PDB entry 9Q94 | electron microscopy, 5.80 A resolution (low resolution: residue-level contacts below are approximate; hydrogen-bond / salt-bridge calls are withheld) | chains N and M of the 14 polymer chains in the assembly

# Chain N
Molecule: 34-nt DNA strand
Sequence (34 nucleotides; each row starts with the number of its first residue; numbers below 1 keep their minus sign (DA-34 is residue -34)):
   -34 AGACGGCTGG CACGACTTTT GCAATCGCAG CCCT

# Chain M
Name: RNA polymerase sigma-54 factor
From: Klebsiella pneumoniae
Reference sequence: A0A0N9UTC1 (A0A0N9UTC1_KLEPN); numbering as in UniProt (aligned over 1-477)
Sequence (477 residues; each row starts with the number of its first residue):
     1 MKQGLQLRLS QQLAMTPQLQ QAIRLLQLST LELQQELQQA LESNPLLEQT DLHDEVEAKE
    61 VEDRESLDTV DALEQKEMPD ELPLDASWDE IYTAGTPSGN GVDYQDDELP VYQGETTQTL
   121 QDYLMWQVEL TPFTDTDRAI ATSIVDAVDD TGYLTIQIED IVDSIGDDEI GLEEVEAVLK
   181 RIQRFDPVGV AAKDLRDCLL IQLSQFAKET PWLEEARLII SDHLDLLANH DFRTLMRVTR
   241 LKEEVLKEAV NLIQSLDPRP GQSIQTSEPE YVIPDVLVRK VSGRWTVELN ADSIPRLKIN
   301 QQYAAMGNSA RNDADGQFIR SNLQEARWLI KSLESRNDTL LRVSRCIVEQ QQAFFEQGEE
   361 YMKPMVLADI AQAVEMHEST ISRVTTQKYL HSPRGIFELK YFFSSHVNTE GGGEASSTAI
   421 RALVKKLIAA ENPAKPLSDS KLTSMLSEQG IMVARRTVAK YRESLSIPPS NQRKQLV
Unresolved in the structure: 49-108

# Interface between chain N and chain M
Residue-residue contacts (14):
  DG-29(N) - Ser440(M)
  DC-28(N) - Ser438(M)
  DC-28(N) - Asp439(M)
  DC-28(N) - Ser440(M)
  DT-27(N) - Pro469(M)
  DT-27(N) - Ser470(M)
  DT-18(N) - Val366(M)
  DT-18(N) - Leu367(M)
  DT-18(N) - Ala368(M)
  DT-17(N) - Ser382(M)
  DT-16(N) - Ser379(M)
  DA-12(N) - Thr16(M)
  DA-12(N) - Pro17(M)
  DA-12(N) - Gln18(M)
Interface residues without a listed pair, chain N (8 interface residues in all): DC-13
Interface residues without a listed pair, chain M (14 interface residues in all): Arg383

# Summary
8 residues of chain N face 14 of chain M across their interface.
Chain N is a 34-nt DNA strand and chain M is RNA polymerase sigma-54 factor (Klebsiella pneumoniae); the
structure, CryoEM structure of bacterial transcription intermediate complex mediated by activator PspF
containing nifH promoter DNA containing ..., was determined by electron microscopy, deposited together with
9Q91, 9Q92, 9Q93, 9Q95, 9Q96, 9Q97 and 9Q98.
